Entry 5UKD (X-ray diffraction, 1.90 A resolution); this record covers chain A.

[Chain A]
Protein: Uridylmonophosphate/cytidylmonophosphate kinase
From: Dictyostelium discoideum
Notes: EC 2.7.4.14
UniProt: P20425 (KCY_DICDI); numbering as in UniProt (aligned over 1-194)
Amino-acid sequence (194 residues; each row starts with the number of its first residue):
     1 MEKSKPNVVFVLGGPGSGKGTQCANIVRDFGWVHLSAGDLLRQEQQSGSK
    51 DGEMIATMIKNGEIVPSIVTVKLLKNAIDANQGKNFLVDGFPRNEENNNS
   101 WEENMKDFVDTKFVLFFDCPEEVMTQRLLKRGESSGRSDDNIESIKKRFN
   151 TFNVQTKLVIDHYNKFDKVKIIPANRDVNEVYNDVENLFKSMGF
Swiss-Prot annotation at these positions:
  - binding site (CMP): Asn98
Metal / ion sites: aluminium fluoride Al: Arg148 (together with ADP, cytidine-5'-monophosphate)
Small-molecule neighbours:
  - ADP (adenosine-5'-diphosphate): Gly14, Pro15, Gly16, Ser17, Gly18, Lys19, Gly20, Thr21, Arg127, Arg131, Ala174, Arg176, Asp177, Val178, Val181
  - aluminium fluoride (AF3): Gly14, Pro15, Gly16, Lys19, Arg93, Leu128, Arg131, Arg137, Arg148
  - cytidine-5'-monophosphate (C5P): Ser36, Ala37, Gly38, Asp39, Leu41, Arg42, Met58, Ile59, Gly62, Glu63, Ile64, Val65, Thr70, Gly90, Phe91, Arg93, Asn97, Arg137, Asp139, Arg148

[Overview]
Ligands of chain A: ADP, cytidine-5'-monophosphate and aluminium fluoride. From UniProt: CMP-binding residue
Asn98.
Chain A is Uridylmonophosphate/cytidylmonophosphate kinase (Dictyostelium discoideum); the structure, Ph
influences fluoride coordination number of the alfx phosphoryl transfer transition state analog, was
determined by X-ray diffraction (same publication as 1QF9).
